PDB entry 9CQ3 | electron microscopy, 2.80 A resolution | chains A and B of the 20 polymer chains in the assembly

# Chain A
Molecule: X-ray repair cross-complementing protein 6
Organism: Homo sapiens
Notes: EC 3.6.4.-, 4.2.99.-
UniProt: P12956 (XRCC6_HUMAN); residue numbers follow UniProt; this construct covers 1-609
Chain sequence (612 residues; row label = number of the first residue in the row; numbers below 1 keep their minus sign (Gly-2 is residue -2)):
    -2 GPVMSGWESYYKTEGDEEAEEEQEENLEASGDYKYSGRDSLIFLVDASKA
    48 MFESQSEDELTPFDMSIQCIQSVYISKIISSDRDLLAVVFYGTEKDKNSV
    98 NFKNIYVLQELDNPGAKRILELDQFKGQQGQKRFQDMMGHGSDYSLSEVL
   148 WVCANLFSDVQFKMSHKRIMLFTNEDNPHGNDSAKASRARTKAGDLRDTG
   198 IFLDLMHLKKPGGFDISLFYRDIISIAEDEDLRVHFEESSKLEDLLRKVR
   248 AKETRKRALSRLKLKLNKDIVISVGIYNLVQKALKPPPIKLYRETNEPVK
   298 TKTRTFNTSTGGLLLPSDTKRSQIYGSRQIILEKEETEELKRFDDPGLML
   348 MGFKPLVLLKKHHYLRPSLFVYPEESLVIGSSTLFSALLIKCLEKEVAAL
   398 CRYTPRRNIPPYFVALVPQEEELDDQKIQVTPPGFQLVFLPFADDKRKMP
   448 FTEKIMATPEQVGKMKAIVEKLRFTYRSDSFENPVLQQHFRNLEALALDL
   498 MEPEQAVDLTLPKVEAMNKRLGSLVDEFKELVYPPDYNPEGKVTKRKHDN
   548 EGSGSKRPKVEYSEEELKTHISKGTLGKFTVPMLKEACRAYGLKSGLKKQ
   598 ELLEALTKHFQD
Not modelled in the structure: -2 to 0, 12-31, 537-609
Differences from the reference sequence: expression tag (-2 to 0)
Curated features (UniProtKB/Swiss-Prot):
  - region: Val578 to Glu583 (Interaction with BAX)
  - active site: Lys31 (Schiff-base intermediate with DNA)
  - modified residue: Ser2 (N-acetylserine), Ser6 (Phosphoserine), Ser27 (Phosphoserine), Lys31 (N6-acetyllysine), Ser51 (Phosphoserine), Ser306 (Phosphoserine), Lys317 (N6-acetyllysine), Lys331 (N6-acetyllysine), Lys338 (N6-acetyllysine), Thr455 (Phosphothreonine), Lys461 (N6-acetyllysine), Ser477 (Phosphoserine), Ser520 (Phosphoserine), Lys539 (N6-acetyllysine), Lys542 (N6-acetyllysine), Lys544 (N6-acetyllysine), Ser550 (Phosphoserine), Lys553 (N6-acetyllysine), Lys556 (N6-acetyllysine), Ser560 (Phosphoserine) and 1 more in UniProt
  - cross-link (Glycyl lysine isopeptide (Lys-Gly)): Lys287 (interchain with G-Cter in SUMO2), Lys317 (interchain with G-Cter in SUMO2), Lys556 (interchain with G-Cter in SUMO2)
  - mutagenesis: Lys31 (K31A: Diminishes the ability to form a Schiff base. Abolishes adduct formation; when associated with A-160 and A-164), Lys160 (K160A: Abolishes adduct formation; when associated with A-31 and A-160), Lys164 (K164A: Abolishes adduct formation; when associated with A-31 and A-164), Lys539 (K539Q: Complete loss of suppression of BAX-induced apoptosis; K539R: No effect on suppression of BAX-induced apoptosis), Lys542 (K542Q: Complete loss of suppression of BAX-induced apoptosis; K542R: No effect on suppression of BAX-induced apoptosis), Lys544 (K544R: No effect on suppression of BAX-induced apoptosis), Lys553 (K553Q: Partial loss of suppression of BAX-induced apoptosis; K553R: No effect on suppression of BAX-induced apoptosis), Lys556 (K556R: No effect on suppression of BAX-induced apoptosis), Lys570 (K570R: Loss of methylation; loss of anti-apoptotic activity; no effect on XRCC5 stabilization)

# Chain B
Molecule: X-ray repair cross-complementing protein 5
Organism: Homo sapiens
UniProt: P13010 (XRCC5_HUMAN); residue numbers follow UniProt; this construct covers 1-732
Chain sequence (732 residues; each row starts with the number of its first residue):
     1 MVRSGNKAAVVLCMDVGFTMSNSIPGIESPFEQAKKVITMFVQRQVFAEN
    51 KDEIALVLFGTDGTDNPLSGGDQYQNITVHRHLMLPDFDLLEDIESKIQP
   101 GSQQADFLDALIVSMDVIQHETIGKKFEKRHIEIFTDLSSRFSKSQLDII
   151 IHSLKKCDISLQFFLPFSLGKEDGSGDRGDGPFRLGGHGPSFPLKGITEQ
   201 QKEGLEIVKMVMISLEGEDGLDEIYSFSESLRKLCVFKKIERHSIHWPCR
   251 LTIGSNLSIRIAAYKSILQERVKKTWTVVDAKTLKKEDIQKETVYCLNDD
   301 DETEVLKEDIIQGFRYGSDIVPFSKVDEEQMKYKSEGKCFSVLGFCKSSQ
   351 VQRRFFMGNQVLKVFAARDDEAAAVALSSLIHALDDLDMVAIVRYAYDKR
   401 ANPQVGVAFPHIKHNYECLVYVQLPFMEDLRQYMFSSLKNSKKYAPTEAQ
   451 LNAVDALIDSMSLAKKDEKTDTLEDLFPTTKIPNPRFQRLFQCLLHRALH
   501 PREPLPPIQQHIWNMLNPPAEVTTKSQIPLSKIKTLFPLIEAKKKDQVTA
   551 QEIFQDNHEDGPTAKKLKTEQGGAHFSVSSLAEGSVTSVGSVNPAENFRV
   601 LVKQKKASFEEASNQLINHIEQFLDTNETPYFMKSIDCIRAFREEAIKFS
   651 EEQRFNNFLKALQEKVEIKQLNHFWEIVVQDGITLITKEEASGSSVTAEE
   701 AKKFLAPKDKPSGDTAAVFEEGGDVDDLLDMI
Not modelled in the structure: 1-5, 170-180, 543-732
Curated features (UniProtKB/Swiss-Prot):
  - region: Leu138 to Leu165 (Leucine-zipper)
  - motif: Glu720 to Leu728 (EEXXXDL motif)
  - modified residue: Lys144 (N6-acetyllysine), Ser255 (Phosphoserine), Ser258 (Phosphoserine), Lys265 (N6-acetyllysine), Ser318 (Phosphoserine), Lys332 (N6-acetyllysine), Thr535 (Phosphothreonine), Ser577 (Phosphoserine), Ser579 (Phosphoserine), Ser580 (Phosphoserine), Lys660 (N6-acetyllysine), Lys665 (N6-acetyllysine), Thr715 (Phosphothreonine)
  - cross-link (Glycyl lysine isopeptide (Lys-Gly)): Lys195 (interchain with G-Cter in SUMO2), Lys532 (interchain with G-Cter in SUMO2), Lys534 (interchain with G-Cter in SUMO2), Lys566 (interchain with G-Cter in SUMO2), Lys568 (interchain with G-Cter in SUMO2), Lys669 (interchain with G-Cter in SUMO2), Lys688 (interchain with G-Cter in SUMO2)
  - mutagenesis: Glu720 to Glu721 (Abolishes interaction with PRKDC and its recruitment to sites of DNA damage), Asp726 to Asp727 (Abolishes interaction with PRKDC and its recruitment to sites of DNA damage)

# How chain A and chain B interact
Pairs across the interface (351):
  Ile75(A) with Tyr316(B), hydrophobic
  Asp79(A) with Gly317(B), hydrogen bond (side chain-backbone)
  Pro111(A) with Gly317(B)
  Gly112(A) with Gly317(B); Asp319(B)
  Ala113(A) with Asp319(B), hydrogen bond (backbone-side chain)
  Lys114(A) with Asp319(B)
  Ala248(A) with Met427(B), hydrophobic; Glu428(B)
  Thr251(A) with Arg431(B); Tyr433(B), hydrogen bond (backbone-side chain)
  Arg252(A) with Tyr433(B)
  Lys253(A) with Tyr433(B); Met434(B), hydrogen bond (side chain-backbone); Phe435(B)
  Leu263(A) with Leu530(B)
  Asn264(A) with Leu530(B)
  Asp266(A) with Lys534(B)
  Ile267(A) with Leu530(B); Lys534(B)
  Val268(A) with Leu539(B)
  Ile269(A) with Leu539(B), hydrophobic
  Tyr274(A) with Phe435(B), hydrophobic
  Asn275(A) with Arg431(B)
  Leu276(A) with Leu430(B); Arg431(B), hydrogen bond (backbone-backbone)
  Val277(A) with Asp429(B); Leu430(B), hydrophobic
  Gln278(A) with Asp429(B), hydrogen bond (backbone-backbone); Arg431(B)
  Lys279(A) with Met357(B); Asp429(B)
  Ala280(A) with Glu428(B); Asp429(B), hydrogen bond (backbone-side chain)
  Lys282(A) with Glu328(B), salt bridge
  Pro283(A) with Phe314(B)
  Pro285(A) with Gln312(B); Gly313(B); Phe314(B), hydrophobic
  Ile286(A) with Ile311(B); Gln312(B); Gly313(B), hydrogen bond (backbone-backbone); Ile320(B), hydrophobic
  Lys287(A) with Tyr295(B); Ile310(B); Ile311(B)
  Leu288(A) with Ile310(B); Ile311(B), hydrogen bond (backbone-backbone); Gly313(B); Ile320(B), hydrophobic
  Tyr289(A) with Leu297(B), hydrophobic; Val305(B), hydrophobic; Asp309(B)
  Arg290(A) with Glu308(B), salt bridge; Asp309(B), salt bridge
  Glu291(A) with Asp309(B)
  Asn293(A) with Ile311(B); Pro322(B)
  Val296(A) with Cys296(B); Leu297(B), hydrophobic; Ile310(B), hydrophobic
  Lys297(A) with Val294(B); Tyr295(B); Cys296(B), hydrogen bond (backbone-backbone); Asn298(B)
  Thr298(A) with Thr293(B); Val294(B); Tyr295(B)
  Lys299(A) with Thr293(B); Val294(B), hydrogen bond (backbone-backbone)
  Thr300(A) with Glu292(B)
  Arg301(A) with Lys291(B); Glu292(B), salt bridge; Val294(B)
  Thr302(A) with Ile289(B); Gln290(B)
  Phe303(A) with Ile289(B); Gln290(B), hydrogen bond (backbone-backbone); Glu292(B)
  Asn304(A) with Asp280(B); Asp288(B)
  Thr305(A) with Glu287(B), hydrogen bond (side chain-backbone); Asp288(B), hydrogen bond (backbone-backbone); Ile289(B)
  Leu311(A) with Asp280(B); Ile289(B), hydrophobic
  Asp315(A) with Ala281(B)
  Thr316(A) with Val278(B); Val279(B); Ile289(B)
  Lys317(A) with Thr277(B); Val278(B); Val279(B), hydrogen bond (backbone-backbone)
  Arg318(A) with Trp276(B); Thr277(B); Val278(B)
  Ser319(A) with Trp276(B); Thr277(B), hydrogen bond; Val279(B)
  Gln320(A) with Lys274(B), hydrogen bond (side chain-backbone); Thr275(B), hydrogen bond (side chain-backbone); Trp276(B); Leu494(B)
  Ile321(A) with Lys274(B), hydrogen bond (backbone-side chain)
  Tyr322(A) with Phe47(B); Glu49(B); Phe88(B); Lys274(B)
  Arg325(A) with Phe88(B); Ala498(B), hydrogen bond (side chain-backbone)
  Gln326(A) with Leu284(B), hydrogen bond (side chain-backbone)
  Ile327(A) with Phe88(B), hydrophobic; Leu494(B), hydrophobic; Arg497(B); Ala498(B), hydrophobic
  Ile328(A) with Val279(B), hydrophobic; Leu284(B), hydrophobic; Arg497(B), hydrogen bond (backbone-side chain)
  Leu329(A) with Trp276(B), hydrophobic; Arg497(B)
  Glu333(A) with Arg497(B), salt bridge; Leu505(B)
  Leu337(A) with Arg489(B); Leu490(B), hydrophobic; Cys493(B), hydrophobic; Leu505(B), hydrophobic
  Lys338(A) with Arg486(B)
  Arg339(A) with Ile508(B)
  Phe340(A) with Pro485(B), hydrophobic; Arg489(B); Ile508(B), hydrophobic; Trp513(B)
  Leu347(A) with Met461(B), hydrophobic
  Met348(A) with Met461(B); Pro518(B)
  Gly349(A) with Met461(B); Leu463(B)
  Phe350(A) with Ile458(B), hydrophobic; Met461(B), hydrogen bond (backbone-backbone); Ser462(B); Leu463(B), hydrogen bond (backbone-backbone)
  Lys351(A) with Leu463(B); Asp475(B), salt bridge; Phe477(B), hydrogen bond (side chain-backbone)
  Pro352(A) with Ala464(B)
  Val354(A) with Leu473(B), hydrophobic
  Leu355(A) with Ala464(B), hydrophobic
  Lys358(A) with Arg353(B), hydrogen bond (backbone-side chain); Phe356(B); Phe409(B)
  His359(A) with Ile267(B); Val361(B); His411(B); Val420(B)
  His360(A) with Ile267(B); Arg353(B), hydrogen bond (backbone-side chain); Thr480(B)
  Tyr361(A) with Ile267(B); Arg353(B); Phe356(B), hydrogen bond (side chain-backbone); Met357(B), hydrogen bond (side chain-backbone); Gly358(B), hydrogen bond (side chain-backbone); Val361(B); Val422(B), hydrophobic
  Leu362(A) with Ile267(B), hydrophobic; Gln269(B); Gly358(B); Asn359(B)
  Arg363(A) with Asn359(B)
  Pro364(A) with Phe356(B); Gly358(B)
  Phe367(A) with Phe435(B), hydrophobic
  Tyr369(A) with Phe435(B), hydrophobic; Ser436(B), hydrogen bond (side chain-backbone)
  Glu372(A) with Tyr444(B)
  Ser373(A) with Ala542(B)
  Leu374(A) with Glu541(B); Ala542(B), hydrogen bond (backbone-backbone)
  Val375(A) with Leu539(B), hydrophobic; Ile540(B)
  Ile376(A) with Pro538(B); Leu539(B); Ile540(B), hydrogen bond (backbone-backbone)
  Gly377(A) with Pro538(B); Leu539(B)
  Ser378(A) with Leu539(B)
  Ser379(A) with Tyr444(B)
  Thr380(A) with Tyr444(B); Pro446(B); Gln450(B)
  Leu381(A) with Phe537(B), hydrophobic
  Ser383(A) with Leu438(B); Tyr444(B)
  Ala384(A) with Pro446(B), hydrophobic; Val454(B), hydrophobic
  Leu385(A) with Val454(B), hydrophobic
  Ile387(A) with Lys439(B)
  Lys388(A) with Leu451(B); Val454(B); Asp455(B); Ile458(B)
  Lys392(A) with Asp455(B), salt bridge; Ile458(B); Asp459(B), salt bridge
  Val394(A) with Ile458(B), hydrophobic
  Leu397(A) with Leu463(B), hydrophobic; Phe477(B), hydrophobic; Thr479(B)
  Arg399(A) with Trp513(B); Leu516(B), hydrogen bond (side chain-backbone); Asn517(B), hydrogen bond
  Pro407(A) with Arg486(B)
  Tyr409(A) with Gln269(B)
  Phe410(A) with Phe477(B), hydrophobic; Thr479(B); Ile482(B), hydrophobic; Leu516(B)
  Gln416(A) with Arg354(B)
  Glu418(A) with Ser437(B), hydrogen bond
  Gln426(A) with Met434(B); Phe435(B), hydrogen bond (side chain-backbone)
  Thr428(A) with Arg354(B), hydrogen bond
  Pro429(A) with Phe435(B), hydrophobic
  Gln433(A) with Arg354(B)
  Val435(A) with Arg353(B)
  Leu437(A) with Thr479(B)
  Pro438(A) with Thr480(B)
  Phe439(A) with Thr480(B); Ile482(B); Pro483(B); Asn484(B)
  Ala440(A) with Thr480(B), hydrogen bond (backbone-backbone); Lys481(B); Ile482(B), hydrogen bond (backbone-backbone); Pro483(B)
  Asp441(A) with Glu270(B); Asn484(B), hydrogen bond (side chain-backbone); Phe487(B)
  Asp442(A) with Ile267(B); Leu268(B), hydrogen bond (backbone-backbone); Gln269(B); Glu270(B), hydrogen bond (side chain-backbone)
  Lys443(A) with Ser266(B); Thr480(B)
  Arg444(A) with Ser244(B), hydrogen bond; Lys265(B); Ser266(B), hydrogen bond (backbone-backbone); Leu268(B); Glu270(B), salt bridge
  Lys445(A) with Glu241(B); His243(B)
  Met446(A) with Tyr264(B), hydrophobic; Lys265(B); Ser266(B); Lys363(B); Phe365(B), hydrophobic
  Pro447(A) with Tyr264(B)
  Glu450(A) with Glu371(B)
  Lys451(A) with Lys413(B), hydrogen bond (side chain-backbone); His414(B); Asn415(B)
  Ile452(A) with Ala374(B), hydrophobic; Ser378(B), hydrogen bond (backbone-side chain); Glu417(B)
  Met453(A) with Ser378(B); His382(B)
  Ala454(A) with Ser378(B); Ser379(B)
  Gln458(A) with Val375(B); Ser379(B), hydrogen bond
  Val459(A) with His382(B); Ala383(B)
  Met462(A) with Ser379(B); Leu380(B), hydrophobic; Ala383(B), hydrophobic
  Lys463(A) with Ala383(B); Asp386(B), salt bridge; Leu387(B)
  Val466(A) with Phe345(B), hydrophobic; Met389(B), hydrophobic
  Glu467(A) with Leu387(B)
  Leu469(A) with Ile253(B); Phe345(B), hydrogen bond (backbone-backbone)
  Arg470(A) with Phe345(B); Lys347(B); Met389(B)
  Phe471(A) with Gly344(B); Phe345(B), hydrogen bond (backbone-backbone); Cys346(B); Ile392(B), hydrophobic
  Thr472(A) with Gln350(B)
  Tyr473(A) with Cys346(B), hydrophobic; Gln350(B), hydrogen bond (backbone-side chain); Val351(B), hydrophobic; Leu424(B)
  Ser475(A) with Phe355(B); Pro425(B); Leu430(B)
  Asp476(A) with Met427(B)
  Phe478(A) with Leu343(B), hydrophobic; Ile392(B), hydrophobic; Val405(B), hydrophobic; Met427(B), hydrogen bond (backbone-backbone)
  Glu479(A) with Phe426(B); Met427(B)
  Asn480(A) with Phe426(B); Glu428(B)
  Pro481(A) with Tyr333(B), hydrophobic
  Val482(A) with Tyr333(B), hydrophobic; Asn402(B)
  Leu483(A) with Glu428(B)
  Gln485(A) with Met331(B)
  His486(A) with Phe314(B)
  Asn489(A) with Met331(B), hydrogen bond (side chain-backbone)
  Leu490(A) with Phe314(B), hydrophobic; Arg315(B); Tyr316(B), hydrophobic; Val321(B), hydrophobic
  Glu491(A) with Tyr316(B)
  Leu493(A) with Val321(B), hydrophobic; Pro322(B); Phe323(B), hydrophobic; Met331(B), hydrophobic
  Ala494(A) with Tyr316(B), hydrophobic; Val321(B), hydrophobic
  Asp505(A) with Tyr333(B), hydrogen bond; Arg394(B), salt bridge
  Thr507(A) with Leu343(B); Arg394(B); Val405(B)
  Leu508(A) with Leu343(B)
  Pro509(A) with Ser341(B); Leu343(B), hydrophobic
  Val511(A) with Gly254(B)
  Met514(A) with Ile253(B); Val342(B)
  Asn515(A) with Ser255(B); Asn256(B)
  Val522(A) with Leu257(B), hydrophobic
  Phe525(A) with Ser379(B)
  Lys526(A) with Asn256(B), hydrogen bond (side chain-backbone); Leu257(B)
  Val529(A) with Val375(B), hydrophobic
  Tyr530(A) with Ser258(B), hydrogen bond (side chain-backbone); Ile259(B); Ala372(B), hydrophobic
  Tyr534(A) with Asp370(B), hydrogen bond; Ala372(B); Ala373(B)
  Pro536(A) with Ser258(B); Arg260(B)
Other interface residues (no listed pair), chain A (182 interface residues in all): Lys249, Pro284, Glu294, Pro295, Thr334, Asp341, Lys357, Pro370, Phe382, Cys389, Ile425, Val427, Pro430, Thr449, Ile465, Gln484, Pro500, Pro531
Other interface residues (no listed pair), chain B (182 interface residues in all): Val46, Leu234, Lys238, Arg250, Glu302, Ser318, Gln360, Ala376, Leu384, Pro403, Ile412, Tyr416, Lys443, Ala445, Leu457, Ile512, Ile533

# Summary
Chain A and chain B each contribute 182 residues to their interface, with 57 hydrogen bonds and 11 salt
bridges. Polar pairs include Lys282(A)-Glu328(B), Arg290(A)-Glu308(B) and Arg290(A)-Asp309(B). UniProt lists
active-site residue Lys31(A) and 9 mutagenesis sites on chain A; 4 mutagenesis sites on chain B.
Chain A is X-ray repair cross-complementing protein 6 and chain B is X-ray repair cross-complementing protein
5, both from Homo sapiens; the structure, The gap-filling complex with Pol mu engaged in the NHEJ pathway, was
determined by electron microscopy, deposited together with 9CQ6, 9CQC, 9N81, 9N82 and 9N83.
